PDB entry 7ADZ | electron microscopy, 2.50 A resolution | chains 1a and 2b of the 30 polymer chains in the assembly

# Chain 1a (and 2b)
Protein: Phage tail protein
Source organism: Algoriphagus machipongonensis
Notes: chain 2b of this document is another copy of the same molecule, construct and numbering; everything in this record applies to it too
UniProtKB: A3HTC1 (A3HTC1_9BACT); residue numbers follow UniProt; this construct covers 1-142
Amino-acid sequence (142 residues; each row starts with the number of its first residue):
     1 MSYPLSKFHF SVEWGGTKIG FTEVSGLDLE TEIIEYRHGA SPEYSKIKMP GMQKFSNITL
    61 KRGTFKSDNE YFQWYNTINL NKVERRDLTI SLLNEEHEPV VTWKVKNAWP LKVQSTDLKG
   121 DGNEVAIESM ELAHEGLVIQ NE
Unresolved in the structure: 1

# Interface between chain 1a and chain 2b
Pairs across the interface - 9 pairs, chain 1a then chain 2b:
  N79(1a) with E95(2b)
  L80(1a) with F8(2b), hydrophobic; H9(2b); N94(2b); E95(2b)
  N81(1a) with S6(2b), hydrogen bond
  K82(1a) with E95(2b), salt bridge
  R85(1a) with Y3(2b)
  E135(1a) with Y3(2b)
Other interface residues (no listed pair), chain 1a (7 interface residues in all): N107
Other interface residues (no listed pair), chain 2b (7 interface residues in all): L93

# Summary
Chain 1a and chain 2b each contribute 7 residues to their interface; the contacts include 1 hydrogen bond and
1 salt bridge. Polar contacts include K82(1a)-E95(2b) and N81(1a)-S6(2b).
Chain 1a and chain 2b are both Phage tail protein (Algoriphagus machipongonensis); the structure, Cryo-EM
structure of an extracellular contractile injection system in marine bacterium Algoriphagus machipongonensis,
the cap portion ..., was determined by electron microscopy together with 7AEF, 7AE0 and 7AEB from the same
study.
